PDB entry 3H18 | X-ray diffraction, 2.40 A resolution | chain A

[Chain A]
Molecule: Esterase/lipase
Source organism: Uncultured bacterium
Notes: EC 3.1.1.-
UniProt: Q0GMU2 (Q0GMU2_9BACT); residues 1-297 here = UniProt positions 1-297
Amino-acid sequence (322 residues; numbered -12 to 309; the number before each row is that of its first residue; numbers below 1 keep their minus sign (Met-12 is residue -12)):
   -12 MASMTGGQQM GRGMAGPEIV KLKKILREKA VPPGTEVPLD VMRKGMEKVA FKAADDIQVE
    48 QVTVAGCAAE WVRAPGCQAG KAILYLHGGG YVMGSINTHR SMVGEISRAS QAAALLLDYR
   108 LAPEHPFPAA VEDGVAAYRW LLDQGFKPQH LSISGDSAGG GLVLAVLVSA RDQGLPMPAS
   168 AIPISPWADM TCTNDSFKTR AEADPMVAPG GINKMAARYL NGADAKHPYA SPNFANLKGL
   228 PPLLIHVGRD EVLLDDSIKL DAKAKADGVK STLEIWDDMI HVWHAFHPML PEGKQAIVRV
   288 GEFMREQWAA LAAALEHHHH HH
Not modelled in the structure: -12 to 1, 194-196, 298-309
Construct notes: expression tag (-12 to 0, 298-309)
Covalent attachments: phenylmethanesulfonic acid (PMS) linked to Ser144
Residues lining bound ligands:
  - phenylmethanesulfonic acid (PMS), molecule 1: Met33, Gly75, Gly76, Thr85, His86, Met89, Asp143, His268, Val269, Ala272
  - phenylmethanesulfonic acid (PMS), molecule 2: Gly75, Gly76, Gly77, Met80, Ala145, Trp174, Ile199, Met202, His268

[In short]
Bound to chain A: phenylmethanesulfonic acid. Phenylmethanesulfonic acid is covalently linked to Ser144.
Chain A is Esterase/lipase (Uncultured bacterium); the structure, Crystal structure of EstE5-PMSF (II), was
determined by X-ray diffraction, deposited together with 3H17.
